Entry 4EGY (X-ray diffraction, 2.30 A resolution); this record covers chains A and U of the 4 polymer chains in the assembly.

Chain A:
Protein: Arabinose metabolism transcriptional repressor
Source organism: Bacillus subtilis
Notes: fragment: N-terminal Domain
Reference sequence: P96711 (ARAR_BACSU); residues 1-68 here = UniProt positions 1-68
Sequence (88 residues; numbered -19 to 68; the number before each row is that of its first residue; numbers below 1 keep their minus sign (Met-19 is residue -19)):
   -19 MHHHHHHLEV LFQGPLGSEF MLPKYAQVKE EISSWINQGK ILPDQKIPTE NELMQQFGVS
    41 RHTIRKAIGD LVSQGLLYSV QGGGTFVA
Not modelled in the structure: -19 to -13
Construct notes: expression tag (-19 to 0)
Curated features (UniProtKB/Swiss-Prot):
  - DNA-binding region: Glu30 to Gly49 (H-T-H motif)
Reported in the primary citation:
  - binding site for the 21-nt DNA strand (chain U): Lys4, Tyr5, Arg41, His42, Thr43, Arg45, Gln61, Gly62
  - binding site for the 21-nt DNA strand: Arg41, His42, Gln61
  - contacts within the chain: Glu30-Arg41 (hydrogen bond), Glu30-Arg45 (hydrogen bond)
  - mutagenesis - E30A, H42A: decreased binding to ORA1 (citing earlier work)
  - binding site for acetate ion: Gly62

Chain U:
Molecule: 21-nt DNA strand
Sequence (21 nucleotides; numbered 22 to 42; the number before each row is that of its first residue):
    22 AAAATTGTTC GTACAAATAT T
Metal / ion sites: Ca2+: DT39, DA40 (shared with 1 residue of chain B; 1 residue of chain T)

How chain A and chain U interact:
Residue-residue contacts - 19 pairs, chain A then chain U:
  Thr29(A) - DT26(U)  phosphate contact
  Thr29(A) - DT27(U)  phosphate contact
  Glu30(A) - DT27(U)  hydrogen bond to the phosphate
  Glu30(A) - DG28(U)  phosphate contact
  Arg41(A) - DT27(U)  base contact
  Arg41(A) - DG28(U)  hydrogen bond to the base
  Arg45(A) - DT27(U)  sugar contact
  Arg45(A) - DG28(U)  salt bridge to the phosphate
  Arg45(A) - DT29(U)  base contact
  Ser59(A) - DT27(U)  phosphate contact
  Ser59(A) - DG28(U)  phosphate contact
  Val60(A) - DT27(U)  sugar contact
  Gln61(A) - DT27(U)  hydrogen bond to the base
  Gln61(A) - DG28(U)  hydrogen bond to the sugar
  Gly62(A) - DT26(U)  hydrogen bond to the base
  Gly62(A) - DT27(U)  hydrogen bond to the sugar
  Gly64(A) - DT26(U)  phosphate contact
  Gly64(A) - DT27(U)  sugar contact
  Thr65(A) - DT27(U)  phosphate contact
Interface residues without a listed pair, chain A (14 interface residues in all): Leu-4, Pro28, Asn31, Gly63
Interface residues without a listed pair, chain U (5 interface residues in all): DA37

Overview:
14 residues of chain A face 5 of chain U across their interface, with 6 hydrogen bonds and 1 salt bridge.
Among the polar pairs are Arg41(A)-DG28(U), Gln61(A)-DT27(U) and Gly62(A)-DT26(U). The paper reports a binding
site for the 21-nt DNA strand (chain U) at Lys4(A), Tyr5(A) and Arg41(A) among others; E30A and H42A of chain
A reduce binding to ORA1.
Here chain A is Arabinose metabolism transcriptional repressor (Bacillus subtilis) and chain U is a 21-nt DNA
strand. Entry 4EGY (Crystal Structure of AraR(DBD) in complex with operator ORA1) was determined by X-ray
diffraction, deposited together with 4EGZ and 4H0E.
